Entry 1XC8 (X-ray diffraction, 1.95 A resolution); this record covers chains C and A of the 3 polymer chains in the assembly.

# Chain C
Molecule: 14-nt DNA strand
Sequence (14 nucleotides; each row starts with the number of its first residue):
    15 GCGAGAAACA AAGA

# Chain A
Molecule: Formamidopyrimidine-DNA glycosylase
From: Lactococcus lactis subsp. cremoris
Notes: EC 3.2.2.23
UniProt: P42371 (FPG_LACLC); aligned to UniProt positions 2-272 over residues 1-271 (the alignment contains insertions or deletions, so no single offset holds)
Sequence (271 residues; each row starts with the number of its first residue):
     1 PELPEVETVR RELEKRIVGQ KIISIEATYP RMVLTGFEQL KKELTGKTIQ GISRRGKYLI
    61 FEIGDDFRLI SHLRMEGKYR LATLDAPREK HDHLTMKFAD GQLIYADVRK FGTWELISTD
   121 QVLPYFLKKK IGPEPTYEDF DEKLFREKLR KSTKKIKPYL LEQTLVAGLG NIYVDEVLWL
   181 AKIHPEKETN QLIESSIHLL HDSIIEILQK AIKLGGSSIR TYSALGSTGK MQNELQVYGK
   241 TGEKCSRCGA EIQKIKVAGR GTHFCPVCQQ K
Curated features (UniProtKB/Swiss-Prot):
  - region: Lys57 to Met75 (DNA-binding)
  - active site: Pro1 (Schiff-base intermediate with DNA), Glu2 (Proton donor), Lys57 (Proton donor)
  - binding site (DNA): His91, Arg109
Metal / ion sites: Zn2+: Cys245, Cys248, Cys265, Cys268

# Interface between chain C and chain A
Residue-residue contacts - 11 pairs, chain C then chain A:
  DG17(C) with Lys154(A), phosphate contact
  DA22(C) with Phe111(A), stacking on the base
  DC23(C) with Arg109(A), hydrogen bond to the base; Lys110(A), phosphate contact; Phe111(A), base contact
  DA24(C) with His91(A), phosphate contact; Val108(A), sugar contact; Arg109(A), base contact; Lys110(A), salt bridge to the phosphate
  DA25(C) with Lys90(A), phosphate contact; His91(A), salt bridge to the phosphate
Also at the interface, not in a pair above, chain C (6 interface residues in all): DC16
Also at the interface, not in a pair above, chain A (8 interface residues in all): Arg74

# Summary
6 residues of chain C and 8 residues of chain A are in contact, with 1 hydrogen bond, 2 salt bridges and 1
aromatic stacking contact. Polar pairs include DC23(C)-Arg109(A), DA24(C)-Lys110(A) and DA25(C)-His91(A).
Here chain C is a 14-nt DNA strand and chain A is Formamidopyrimidine-DNA glycosylase (Lactococcus lactis
subsp. cremoris). Entry 1XC8 (Crystal structure complex between the wild-type lactococcus lactis fpg (mutm)
and a fapy-dg containing DNA) was determined by X-ray diffraction (same publication as 1TDZ).
